PDB entry 1TDW | X-ray diffraction, 2.10 A resolution | chain A

Chain A:
Molecule: Phenylalanine-4-hydroxylase
Source organism: Homo sapiens
Notes: EC 1.14.16.1; fragment: Delta NH 102 - Delta COOH 428
Reference sequence: P00439 (PH4H_HUMAN); residues 117-424 here = UniProt positions 117-424
Amino-acid sequence (308 residues; row label = number of the first residue in the row):
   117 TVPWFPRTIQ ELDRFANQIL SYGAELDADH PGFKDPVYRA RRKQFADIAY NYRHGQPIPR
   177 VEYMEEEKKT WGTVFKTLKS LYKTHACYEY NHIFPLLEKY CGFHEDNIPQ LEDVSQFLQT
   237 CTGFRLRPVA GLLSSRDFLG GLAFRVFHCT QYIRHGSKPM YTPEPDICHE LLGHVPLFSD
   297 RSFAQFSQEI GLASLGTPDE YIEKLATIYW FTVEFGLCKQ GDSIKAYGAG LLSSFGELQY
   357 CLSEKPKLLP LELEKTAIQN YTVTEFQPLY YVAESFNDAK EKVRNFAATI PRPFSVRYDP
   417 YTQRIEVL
Sequence notes: engineered mutation Thr313 (Ala in P00439)
UniProt features mapped onto this chain:
  - binding site (Fe cation): His285, His290, Glu330
  - natural variant: Phe121 (F121L: In PAH deficiency), Thr124 (T124I: In PAH deficiency), Asp129 (D129Y: In PAH deficiency), Asp143 (D143G: In PAH deficiency), Asp145 (D145V: In PAH deficiency), His146 (H146Y: In PAH deficiency), Gly148 (G148S: In PAH deficiency), Asp151 (D151H: In PAH deficiency), Tyr154 (Y154N: In PAH deficiency; uncertain significance), Arg155 (R155P: In PAH deficiency), Arg157 (R157N: In PAH deficiency; R157S: In PAH deficiency), Arg158 (R158Q: In PAH deficiency; R158W: In PAH deficiency), 121 further natural variant entries in UniProt
  - mutagenesis: Ile283 (I283C: Loss of positive cooperativity and reduction of fold-activation by L-Phe preincubation)
Disulfide bonds: Cys203-Cys334
Metal / ion sites: Fe ion: His285, His290, Glu330
Reported in the primary citation:
  - conformationally variable residues (loop rearrangement): Gly247 to Leu248, Gln336 to Ser339, Tyr377 to Val379, Ser411 to Tyr414
  - disease-associated variants - L308F, A313T: decreased binding to BH4
  - disease-associated variants - A313T, V388M: decreased catalytic activity
  - disease-associated variants - A300S: unchanged stability
  - disease-associated variants - H170D, V190A, P407S: increased binding to BH4
  - disease-associated variants - A300S: unchanged binding to BH4
  - disease-associated variants - Y414C: increased stability in response to BH4

In short:
The Fe ion site is built by His285, His290 and Glu330. Curated annotation (UniProt) lists 3 Fe cation-binding
residues and one mutagenesis site. From the paper: H170D, V190A and P407S increase binding to BH4;
conformational variability at Gly247, Gln336 and Tyr377 among others; 8 substitutions were tested in all.
Chain A is Phenylalanine-4-hydroxylase (Homo sapiens); the structure, Crystal structure of double truncated
human phenylalanine hydroxylase BH4-responsive PKU mutant A313T, was determined by X-ray diffraction,
deposited together with 1TG2.
